Entry 8Q84 (electron microscopy, 3.15 A resolution); this record covers chains a and d of the 25 polymer chains in the assembly.

== Chain a ==
Name: DASH complex subunit SPC34
Organism: Saccharomyces cerevisiae
Reference sequence: P36131 (SPC34_YEAST); residue numbers follow UniProt; this construct covers 1-295
Sequence (295 residues; each row starts with the number of its first residue):
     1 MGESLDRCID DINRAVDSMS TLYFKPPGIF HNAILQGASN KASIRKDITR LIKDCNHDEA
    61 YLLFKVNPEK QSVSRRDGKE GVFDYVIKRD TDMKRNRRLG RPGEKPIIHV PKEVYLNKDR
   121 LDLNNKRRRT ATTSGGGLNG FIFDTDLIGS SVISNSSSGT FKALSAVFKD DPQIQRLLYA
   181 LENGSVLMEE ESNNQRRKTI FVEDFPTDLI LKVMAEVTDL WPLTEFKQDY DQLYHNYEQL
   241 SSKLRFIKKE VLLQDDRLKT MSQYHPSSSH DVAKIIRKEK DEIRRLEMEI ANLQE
Unresolved in the structure: 1-2, 126-154, 266-295
Swiss-Prot annotation at these positions:
  - modified residue: T199 (Phosphothreonine)
From the paper describing this entry:
  - post-translational modification sites: T199 (citing earlier work)

== Chain d ==
Name: DASH complex subunit SPC19
Organism: Saccharomyces cerevisiae
Reference sequence: Q03954 (SPC19_YEAST); residue numbers follow UniProt; this construct covers 1-165
Sequence (165 residues; row label = number of the first residue in the row):
     1 MTDALEQSVL ALEGTVSVLK DSVESLKCAN EPSTNLASTM LQTKRVFRLV PEYDVERSKL
    61 DLIEEVEPLV RTLGDKLRKS MGRMQRELDT LQQTYELNDL RLKKNISMDD DDALNSPDMG
   121 QEYEGRDADD VVMMASSTNE ELEELKKLKE KKKQLENKLE ILKQK
Unresolved in the structure: 109-165
Swiss-Prot annotation at these positions:
  - modified residue (Phosphoserine): S107, S116

== How chain a and chain d interact ==
Residue-residue contacts (64; chain a residue first):
  I52(a) - L49(d)  hydrophobic
  E59(a) - K59(d)  salt bridge
  L63(a) - K59(d)
  F64(a) - V55(d)  hydrophobic
  Q71(a) - R48(d)  hydrogen bond (backbone-side chain)
  R75(a) - R57(d)
  R75(a) - S58(d)  hydrogen bond
  R75(a) - D61(d)  salt bridge
  G81(a) - D54(d)
  V82(a) - D54(d)  hydrogen bond (backbone-side chain)
  F83(a) - L49(d)
  F83(a) - V50(d)  hydrophobic
  F83(a) - P51(d)
  F83(a) - D54(d)
  Y115(a) - Y53(d)  hydrophobic
  K118(a) - Y53(d)
  K118(a) - R57(d)
  D119(a) - Y53(d)  hydrogen bond (backbone-side chain)
  S158(a) - E65(d)
  T160(a) - V66(d)
  F161(a) - L69(d)  hydrophobic
  F201(a) - K76(d)
  E203(a) - K76(d)  salt bridge
  E203(a) - S80(d)
  E203(a) - R83(d)  salt bridge
  T207(a) - R83(d)
  W221(a) - L62(d)
  W221(a) - V66(d)
  L223(a) - L62(d)  hydrophobic
  F226(a) - V66(d)  hydrophobic
  F226(a) - V70(d)  hydrophobic
  N236(a) - M81(d)
  Y237(a) - M81(d)
  L240(a) - M81(d)  hydrophobic
  L240(a) - L88(d)  hydrophobic
  S241(a) - M84(d)
  K243(a) - L88(d)
  L244(a) - M84(d)
  L244(a) - E87(d)
  L244(a) - L88(d)  hydrophobic
  F246(a) - Y95(d)
  I247(a) - L91(d)  hydrophobic
  I247(a) - Q92(d)
  I247(a) - Y95(d)  hydrogen bond (backbone-side chain)
  K248(a) - L91(d)
  E250(a) - Y95(d)  hydrogen bond
  V251(a) - L91(d)  hydrophobic
  V251(a) - T94(d)
  V251(a) - Y95(d)  hydrogen bond (backbone-side chain)
  V251(a) - N98(d)
  Q254(a) - Y95(d)
  Q254(a) - N98(d)
  Q254(a) - D99(d)  hydrogen bond
  Q254(a) - L102(d)
  D255(a) - N98(d)
  R257(a) - L102(d)
  L258(a) - N98(d)
  L258(a) - L102(d)  hydrophobic
  M261(a) - R101(d)
  M261(a) - L102(d)  hydrophobic
  M261(a) - N105(d)
  Y264(a) - N105(d)
  H265(a) - N105(d)  hydrogen bond
  H265(a) - M108(d)
Other interface residues (no listed pair), chain a (45 interface residues in all): K70, V73, L181, I210, M214, L233
Other interface residues (no listed pair), chain d (38 interface residues in all): R45, L73, L77, K79, Q85

== Overview ==
45 residues of chain a and 38 residues of chain d are in contact; the contacts include 9 hydrogen bonds and 4
salt bridges. Polar contacts include E59(a)-K59(d), R75(a)-D61(d) and E203(a)-K76(d). The paper reports a
modification site at T199(a).
Here chain a is DASH complex subunit SPC34 and chain d is DASH complex subunit SPC19, both from Saccharomyces
cerevisiae. Entry 8Q84 (Outer kinetochore Dam1 protomer dimer Ndc80-Nuf2 coiled-coil complex) was determined
by electron microscopy together with 8Q85 from the same study.
